3DLB - chains A and X of the 4 polymer chains in the assembly; structure by X-ray diffraction, 2.70 A resolution.

Chain A:
Name: argonaute
Organism: Thermus thermophilus
UniProt: Q746M7 (Q746M7_THET2); numbering as in UniProt (aligned over 1-685)
Chain sequence (685 residues; row label = number of the first residue in the row):
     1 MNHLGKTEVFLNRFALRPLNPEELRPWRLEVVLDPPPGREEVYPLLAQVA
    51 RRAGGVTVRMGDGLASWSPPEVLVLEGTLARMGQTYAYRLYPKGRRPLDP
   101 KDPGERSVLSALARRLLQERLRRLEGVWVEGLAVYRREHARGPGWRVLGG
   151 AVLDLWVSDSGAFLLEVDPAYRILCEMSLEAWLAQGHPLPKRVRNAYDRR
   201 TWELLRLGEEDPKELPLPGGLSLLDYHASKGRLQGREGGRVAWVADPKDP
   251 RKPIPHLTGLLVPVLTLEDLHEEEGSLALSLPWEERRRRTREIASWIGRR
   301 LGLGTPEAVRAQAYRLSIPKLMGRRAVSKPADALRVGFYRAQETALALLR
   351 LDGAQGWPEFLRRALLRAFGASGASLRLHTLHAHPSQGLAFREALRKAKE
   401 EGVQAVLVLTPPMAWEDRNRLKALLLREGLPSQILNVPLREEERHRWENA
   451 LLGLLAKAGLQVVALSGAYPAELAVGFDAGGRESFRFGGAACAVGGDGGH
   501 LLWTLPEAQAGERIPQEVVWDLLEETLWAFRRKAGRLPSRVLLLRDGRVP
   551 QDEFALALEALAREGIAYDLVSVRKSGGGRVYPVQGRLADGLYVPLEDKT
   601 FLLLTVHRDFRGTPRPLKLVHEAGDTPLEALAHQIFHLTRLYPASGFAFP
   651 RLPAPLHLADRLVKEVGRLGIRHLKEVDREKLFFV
Not modelled in the structure: 1-2, 273-275, 643-685
Curated features (UniProtKB/Swiss-Prot):
  - active site: Asp478, Glu512, Asp546, Asp660
  - binding site (Mn(2+)): Asp478, Asp546, Asp660, Val685
  - mutagenesis: Arg172 (R172A: Reduced cleavage of target RNA; further decreased when associated with A-548), Tyr197 (Y197A: No change in cleavage of target RNA; when associated with 226-AHASKGA-232), Tyr226 to Arg232 (No change in cleavage of target RNA), Arg232 (R232A: No change in cleavage of target RNA), Arg418 to Lys422 (No cleavage of target RNA), Lys422 (K422A: No cleavage of target RNA), Lys457 (K457A: No cleavage of target RNA; when associated with 418-ANRLA-422), Asp478 (D478A: No cleavage of target RNA. No cleavage of tDNA, no DNA associates with TtAgo in E.coli; when associated with A-546 ...), Glu512 (E512A: No cleavage of tDNA), Asp546 (D546A: No cleavage of target RNA. No cleavage of tDNA, no DNA associates with TtAgo in E.coli; when associated with A-478 ...), Arg548 (R548A: Poor cleavage of target RNA), Asp660 (D660A: Poor cleavage of target RNA. No cleavage of tDNA)
What the authors report for this chain:
  - mutagenesis - R172A, R172A/R548A, R548A: decreased catalytic activity

Chain X:
Molecule: 10-nt DNA strand
Sequence (10 nucleotides; row label = number of the first residue in the row):
     1 TGAGGTAGTA
Not modelled in the structure: 1-5

Chain A / chain X interface:
Pairs across the interface (27; chain A residue first):
  Ala47(A) with DA7(X), sugar contact
  Gln48(A) with DA7(X), sugar contact; DG8(X), sugar contact
  Arg51(A) with DT6(X), phosphate contact; DA7(X), salt bridge to the phosphate
  Arg52(A) with DA7(X), base contact; DG8(X), base contact
  Ala80(A) with DG8(X), sugar contact; DT9(X), phosphate contact
  Arg81(A) with DG8(X), salt bridge to the phosphate; DT9(X), phosphate contact
  Met82(A) with DT9(X), hydrogen bond to the phosphate
  Gly83(A) with DT9(X), hydrogen bond to the phosphate
  Asn195(A) with DA10(X), hydrogen bond to the phosphate
  Tyr197(A) with DA10(X), hydrogen bond to the phosphate
  Arg200(A) with DT9(X), sugar contact
  Trp202(A) with DA10(X), sugar contact
  Pro218(A) with DA10(X), base contact
  Leu223(A) with DA10(X), phosphate contact
  Tyr226(A) with DT9(X), sugar contact; DA10(X), hydrogen bond to the phosphate
  His227(A) with DA10(X), hydrogen bond to the phosphate
  Arg232(A) with DA10(X), salt bridge to the phosphate
  Ile254(A) with DT9(X), base contact; DA10(X), sugar contact
  Pro255(A) with DA10(X), phosphate contact
  His256(A) with DA10(X), phosphate contact
Also at the interface, not in a pair above, chain A (21 interface residues in all): Leu217

In short:
The interface between chain A and chain X involves 21 residues on one side and 5 on the other; the contacts
include 6 hydrogen bonds and 3 salt bridges. Polar contacts include Met82(A)-DT9(X), Gly83(A)-DT9(X) and
Asn195(A)-DA10(X). From the paper: R172A, R172A/R548A and R548A of chain A reduce catalytic activity.
Chain A is argonaute (Thermus thermophilus) and chain X is a 10-nt DNA strand; the structure, Crystal
structure of the guide-strand-containing Argonaute protein silencing complex, was determined by X-ray
diffraction together with 3DLH from the same study.
